Entry 4QFG (X-ray diffraction, 3.46 A resolution); this record covers chains A and B of the 3 polymer chains in the assembly.

Chain A:
Molecule: 5'-AMP-activated protein kinase catalytic subunit alpha-1
From: Rattus norvegicus
Notes: EC 2.7.11.1, 2.7.11.27, 2.7.11.31, 2.7.11.26; fragment: AMPK alpha1; engineered mutation(s): Deletion 470-524; replaced by ASGGPGGS
UniProt: P54645 (AAPK1_RAT); residues 0-548 here correspond to UniProt positions 11-559 (UniProt number = residue number + 11)
Chain sequence (503 residues; each row starts with the number of its first residue; note: 47 numbers in that range are skipped by the numbering (no residue carries them; nothing is unmodelled there); numbers below 1 keep their minus sign (Gly-1 is residue -1)):
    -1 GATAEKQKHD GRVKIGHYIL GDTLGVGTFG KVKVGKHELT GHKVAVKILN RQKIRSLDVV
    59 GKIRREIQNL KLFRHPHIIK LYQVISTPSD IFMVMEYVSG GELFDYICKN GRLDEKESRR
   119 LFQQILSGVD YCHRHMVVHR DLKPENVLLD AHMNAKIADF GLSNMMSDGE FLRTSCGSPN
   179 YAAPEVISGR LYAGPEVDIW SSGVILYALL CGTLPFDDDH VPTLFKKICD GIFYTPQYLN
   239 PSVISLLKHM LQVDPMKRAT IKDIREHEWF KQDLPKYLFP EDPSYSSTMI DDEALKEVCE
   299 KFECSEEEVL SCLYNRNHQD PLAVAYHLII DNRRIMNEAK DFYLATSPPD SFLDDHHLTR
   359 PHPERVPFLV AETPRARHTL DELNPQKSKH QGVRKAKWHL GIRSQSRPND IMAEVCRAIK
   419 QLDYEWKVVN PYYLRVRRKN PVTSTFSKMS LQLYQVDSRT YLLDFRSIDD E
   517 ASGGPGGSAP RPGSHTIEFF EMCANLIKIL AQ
Unresolved in the structure: -1 to 8, 279-395, 517-526
Differences from the reference sequence: expression tag (-1)
Modified residues: Thr172 (phosphothreonine; TPO)
Swiss-Prot annotation at these positions:
  - active site: Asp139 (Proton acceptor)
  - binding site (ATP): Leu22 to Val30, Lys45
  - modified residue: Thr21 (Phosphothreonine), Thr172 (Phosphothreonine), Thr258 (Phosphothreonine), Thr344 (Phosphothreonine), Ser345 (Phosphoserine), Ser349 (Phosphoserine), Thr357 (Phosphothreonine), Thr371 (Phosphothreonine), Ser386 (Phosphoserine), Ser456 (Phosphoserine)
Residues lining bound ligands: staurosporine (STU): Leu22, Gly23, Val24, Gly25, Val30, Ala43, Lys45, Ile77, Met93, Glu94, Tyr95, Val96, Gly99, Glu100, Glu143, Asn144, Leu146, Ala156, Asp157
What the authors report for this chain:
  - contacts within the chain: Lys45-Glu64 (salt bridge)
  - binding site for sulfate ion: Lys29, Lys51
  - mutagenesis - K29Q/K31Q/K51Q: abolished binding to A769662
  - mutagenesis - K29Q/K31Q/K51Q: unchanged catalytic activity

Chain B:
Molecule: 5'-AMP-activated protein kinase subunit beta-1
From: Rattus norvegicus
Notes: fragment: AMPK beta1
UniProt: P80386 (AAKB1_RAT); residues 68-270 here correspond to UniProt positions 67-269 (UniProt number = residue number - 1)
Chain sequence (204 residues; each row starts with the number of its first residue):
    67 MEVNEKAPAQ ARPTVFRWTG GGKEVYLSGS FNNWSKLPLT RDQNNFVAIL DLPEGEHQYK
   127 FFVDGQWTHD PSEPIVTSQL GTVNNIIQVK KTDFEVFDAL MVDSQKCSDV SELSSSPPGP
   187 YHQEPYISKP EERFKAPPIL PPHLLQVILN KDTGISCDPA LLPEPNHVML NHLYALSIKD
   247 GVMVLSATHR YKKKYVTTLL YKPI
Unresolved in the structure: 67-76, 172-200, 218-221
Differences from the reference sequence: expression tag (67); engineered mutation Asp108 (Ser107 in P80386)
What the authors report for this chain:
  - binding site for sulfate ion: Arg83
  - mutagenesis - F82I/T85S/G86E: decreased catalytic activity on A769662
  - specificity-determining residues: Phe82, Thr85, Gly86

Interface between chain A and chain B:
Contacting residue pairs - 135 pairs, chain A then chain B:
  Gly9(A) - Thr106(B)
  Val11(A) - Val113(B)
  Val11(A) - Ala114(B)  hydrophobic
  Val11(A) - Ile115(B)  hydrophobic
  Leu18(A) - Ile115(B)  hydrophobic
  Thr21(A) - Gln109(B)  hydrogen bond
  Lys29(A) - Asp108(B)  salt bridge
  Lys29(A) - Gln109(B)
  Lys29(A) - Asn110(B)  hydrogen bond
  Lys29(A) - Asn111(B)
  Lys31(A) - Asp108(B)  salt bridge
  Ile46(A) - Arg83(B)
  Asn48(A) - Arg83(B)
  Arg49(A) - Asp159(B)  salt bridge
  Arg49(A) - Ala165(B)  hydrogen bond (side chain-backbone)
  Arg49(A) - Val168(B)
  Arg49(A) - Asp169(B)  salt bridge
  Ile52(A) - Leu166(B)  hydrophobic
  Ile52(A) - Asp169(B)
  Arg53(A) - Asp169(B)
  Val58(A) - Leu166(B)
  Ile61(A) - Leu166(B)  hydrophobic
  Arg62(A) - Phe163(B)
  Arg62(A) - Leu166(B)
  Ile65(A) - Phe163(B)  hydrophobic
  Gln66(A) - Phe163(B)
  Lys69(A) - Phe163(B)
  Val82(A) - Val162(B)
  Ile83(A) - Ala77(B)
  Ile83(A) - Arg78(B)
  Ser84(A) - Arg78(B)
  Ser84(A) - Asp159(B)
  Ser84(A) - Phe160(B)
  Ser84(A) - Val162(B)
  Ser84(A) - Ala165(B)
  Thr85(A) - Arg78(B)
  Thr85(A) - Pro79(B)  hydrogen bond (side chain-backbone)
  Thr85(A) - Asp159(B)
  Pro86(A) - Thr80(B)
  Pro86(A) - Val155(B)  hydrophobic
  Pro86(A) - Asp159(B)
  Ser87(A) - Thr80(B)
  Ser87(A) - Val81(B)  hydrogen bond (side chain-backbone)
  Ser87(A) - Arg83(B)
  Asp88(A) - Val81(B)
  Asp88(A) - Arg83(B)  salt bridge
  Ile89(A) - Leu166(B)  hydrophobic
  Phe90(A) - Val81(B)  hydrophobic
  Met134(A) - His233(B)
  Met164(A) - His233(B)
  Ser165(A) - His233(B)  hydrogen bond (backbone-side chain)
  Asp166(A) - His233(B)
  Asp166(A) - Leu236(B)
  Asp166(A) - Arg256(B)  salt bridge
  Gly167(A) - His233(B)  hydrogen bond (backbone-backbone)
  Gly167(A) - Val234(B)
  Gly167(A) - Leu236(B)
  Gly167(A) - His238(B)  hydrogen bond (backbone-side chain)
  Glu168(A) - His233(B)
  Glu168(A) - Val234(B)
  Phe169(A) - Pro207(B)  hydrophobic
  Phe169(A) - His209(B)
  Phe169(A) - Leu210(B)  hydrophobic
  Phe169(A) - Val234(B)  hydrophobic
  Arg171(A) - Pro204(B)
  Arg188(A) - Ile205(B)
  Leu189(A) - Ile205(B)
  Leu189(A) - Pro207(B)
  Ala191(A) - Val234(B)  hydrophobic
  Glu194(A) - His209(B)  salt bridge
  Pro253(A) - Pro208(B)  hydrophobic
  Met254(A) - Pro208(B)  hydrophobic
  Met254(A) - His209(B)
  Met254(A) - Gln212(B)
  Trp396(A) - Leu215(B)
  Trp396(A) - Asn216(B)
  Trp396(A) - Tyr240(B)
  Trp396(A) - Ala241(B)
  Trp396(A) - Leu242(B)
  Trp396(A) - Val250(B)  hydrophobic
  Trp396(A) - Ser252(B)
  Trp396(A) - Leu265(B)  hydrophobic
  His397(A) - Tyr240(B)
  His397(A) - Ala241(B)  hydrogen bond (backbone-backbone)
  His397(A) - Ser243(B)
  Leu398(A) - Leu206(B)  hydrophobic
  Leu398(A) - Leu210(B)  hydrophobic
  Leu398(A) - His238(B)
  Leu398(A) - Leu239(B)
  Leu398(A) - Tyr240(B)
  Gly399(A) - Leu239(B)  hydrogen bond (backbone-backbone)
  Pro406(A) - Pro203(B)
  Tyr430(A) - Lys201(B)
  Tyr430(A) - Ala202(B)
  Tyr430(A) - Pro203(B)
  Gln450(A) - Pro204(B)
  Leu451(A) - Pro203(B)
  Leu451(A) - Pro204(B)
  Tyr452(A) - Pro204(B)
  Tyr452(A) - Ile205(B)
  Tyr452(A) - Leu206(B)  hydrophobic
  Tyr452(A) - Pro207(B)
  Gln453(A) - Pro204(B)  hydrogen bond (backbone-backbone)
  Gln453(A) - Ile205(B)
  Gln453(A) - Leu206(B)  hydrogen bond (backbone-backbone)
  Tyr459(A) - Pro203(B)  hydrophobic
  Asp462(A) - His238(B)  salt bridge
  Phe463(A) - Asn237(B)
  Phe463(A) - His238(B)
  Phe463(A) - Leu239(B)  hydrogen bond (backbone-backbone)
  Arg464(A) - Asn237(B)
  Ser465(A) - Asn237(B)  hydrogen bond (backbone-side chain)
  Ser465(A) - His255(B)
  Asp467(A) - Asn237(B)
  Thr532(A) - His255(B)
  Thr532(A) - Thr264(B)
  Ile533(A) - Thr264(B)
  Ile533(A) - Leu266(B)  hydrophobic
  Phe535(A) - Asn237(B)
  Phe535(A) - Leu239(B)  hydrophobic
  Phe536(A) - Leu251(B)
  Phe536(A) - Ser252(B)
  Phe536(A) - Ala253(B)  hydrophobic
  Phe536(A) - Thr264(B)
  Phe536(A) - Leu266(B)  hydrophobic
  Glu537(A) - Lys268(B)
  Cys539(A) - Leu239(B)  hydrophobic
  Ala540(A) - Met249(B)  hydrophobic
  Ala540(A) - Leu251(B)  hydrophobic
  Ala540(A) - Lys268(B)
  Asn541(A) - Lys268(B)  hydrogen bond
  Ile543(A) - Leu239(B)  hydrophobic
  Ile543(A) - Met249(B)  hydrophobic
  Ile543(A) - Leu251(B)  hydrophobic
  Lys544(A) - Ile270(B)
Also at the interface, not in a pair above, chain A (73 interface residues in all): Lys12, Ile13, Gly14, Gln50, Val454, Leu460, Ile466
Also at the interface, not in a pair above, chain B (65 interface residues in all): Glu139, Glu161, Met167, Ser170, Val213, Asn232, Met235
From the paper, about this interface:
  - residue pairs: Lys29(A)-Asp108(B) (salt bridge), Lys31(A)-Asp108(B) (salt bridge), Asp88(A)-Arg83(B) (salt bridge)

In short:
Chain A and chain B form an interface of 73 and 65 residues respectively, with 15 hydrogen bonds and 8 salt
bridges. Among the polar pairs are Lys29(A)-Asp108(B), Lys31(A)-Asp108(B) and Arg49(A)-Asp159(B). The paper
describes salt bridges between Lys29(A) and Asp108(B), Lys31(A) and Asp108(B) and Asp88(A) and Arg83(B). From
the paper: a binding site for sulfate ion at Lys29(A), Lys51(A) and Arg83(B); K29Q/K31Q/K51Q of chain A
abolish binding to A769662.
Chain A is 5'-AMP-activated protein kinase catalytic subunit alpha-1 and chain B is 5'-AMP-activated protein
kinase subunit beta-1, both from Rattus norvegicus; the structure, Structure of AMPK in complex with
STAUROSPORINE inhibitor and in the absence of a synthetic activator, was determined by X-ray diffraction (same
publication as 4QFR and 4QFS).
